6PQ3 - chain A; structure by X-ray diffraction, 1.75 A resolution.

# Chain A
Protein: GTPase KRas
Organism: Homo sapiens
Notes: engineered mutation(s): Internal tandem duplication of 10 amino acid (55-64)
UniProt: P01116 (RASK_HUMAN), isoform P01116-2; the construct has insertions or renumbered stretches relative to UniProt, so the offset changes along the chain: 1-64 = UniProt 1-64; 75-179 = UniProt 65-169
Sequence (180 residues; numbered 0 to 179; the number before each row is that of its first residue; numbering starts at 0):
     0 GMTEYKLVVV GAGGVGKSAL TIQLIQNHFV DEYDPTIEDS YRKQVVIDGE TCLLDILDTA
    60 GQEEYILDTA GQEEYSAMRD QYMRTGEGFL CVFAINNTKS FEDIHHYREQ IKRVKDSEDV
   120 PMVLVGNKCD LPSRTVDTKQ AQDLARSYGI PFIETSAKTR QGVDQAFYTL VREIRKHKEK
Unresolved in the structure: 0, 72-80, 178-179
Construct notes: expression tag (0); insertion (65-74)
Ion coordination: Mg2+: S17 (together with GDP)
Small-molecule neighbours: GDP (guanosine-5'-diphosphate): A11, G12, G13, V14, G15, K16, S17, A18, F28, V29, D30, E31, Y32, N126, K127, D129, L130, S155, A156, K157
Curated features (UniProtKB/Swiss-Prot):
  - motif: Y32 to Y40 (Effector region)
  - binding site (GTP): G10 to A18, V29 to T35, A59, G60, N126 to D129
  - modified residue: M1 (N-acetylmethionine), T2 (N-acetylthreonine), K114 (N6-acetyllysine)
  - glycosylation: T35 (Microbial infection: O-linked (Glc) threonine)
What the authors report for this chain:
  - conformationally variable residues (loop rearrangement, order/disorder transition): E63 to Y64, I65 to Q71, E72 to Y74, S75 to Q80

# Summary
Chain A binds GDP. UniProt lists 22 GTP-binding residues. From the paper: conformational variability at E63,
I65 and E72 among others.
Chain A is GTPase KRas (Homo sapiens); the structure, Crystal structure of GDP-bound KRAS with ten residues
long internal tandem duplication in the switch II ..., was determined by X-ray diffraction, deposited together
with 6WGH.
